3QIU - chains D and E of the 5 polymer chains in the assembly; structure by X-ray diffraction, 2.70 A resolution.

Chain D:
Molecule: TCR 226 beta chain
Organism: Mus musculus
Chain sequence (243 residues; each row starts with the number of its first residue):
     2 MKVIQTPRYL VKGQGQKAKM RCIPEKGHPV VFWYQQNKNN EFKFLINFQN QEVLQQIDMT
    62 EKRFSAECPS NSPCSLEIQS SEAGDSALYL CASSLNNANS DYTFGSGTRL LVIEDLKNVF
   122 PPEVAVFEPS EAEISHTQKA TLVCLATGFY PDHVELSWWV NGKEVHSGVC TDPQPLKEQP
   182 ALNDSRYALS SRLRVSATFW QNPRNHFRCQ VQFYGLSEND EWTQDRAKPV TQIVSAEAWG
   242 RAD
Disordered / not traced: 183-184, 219-220, 244
Disulfides: Cys23-Cys92, Cys69-Cys75, Cys145-Cys210

Chain E:
Molecule: MCC peptide
Organism: Manduca sexta
UniProtKB: P00039 (CYC_MANSE); residues 2-13 here correspond to UniProt positions 97-108 (UniProt number = residue number + 95)
Chain sequence (13 residues; each row starts with the number of its first residue):
     2 ADLIAYLKQA TKG
Differences from the reference sequence: expression tag (14)

Chain D / chain E interface:
Residue-residue contacts (11; chain D residue first):
  Gln50(D) - Thr12(E)  hydrogen bond
  Asn97(D) - Ala11(E)
  Asn97(D) - Thr12(E)  hydrogen bond (side chain-backbone)
  Asn98(D) - Lys9(E)  hydrogen bond (backbone-side chain)
  Asn98(D) - Gln10(E)  hydrogen bond (side chain-backbone)
  Asn98(D) - Thr12(E)  hydrogen bond (backbone-side chain)
  Ala99(D) - Lys9(E)
  Ala99(D) - Gln10(E)  hydrogen bond (backbone-backbone)
  Ala99(D) - Ala11(E)  hydrophobic
  Asn100(D) - Lys9(E)  hydrogen bond (backbone-side chain)
  Tyr103(D) - Lys9(E)  hydrogen bond
Other interface residues (no listed pair), chain D (9 interface residues in all): Pro30, Leu96, Ser101

Overview:
9 residues of chain D and 4 residues of chain E are in contact, with 8 hydrogen bonds. Polar pairs include
Gln50(D)-Thr12(E), Asn97(D)-Thr12(E) and Asn98(D)-Lys9(E).
Here chain D is TCR 226 beta chain (Mus musculus) and chain E is MCC peptide (Manduca sexta). Entry 3QIU
(Crystal structure of the 226 TCR in complex with MCC/I-Ek) was determined by X-ray diffraction, deposited
together with 3QIW, 3QJF and 3QJH.
